Entry 3GQG (X-ray diffraction, 1.73 A resolution); this record covers chains A and C of the 4 polymer chains in the assembly.

[Chain A (and C)]
Protein: Hemoglobin subunit alpha
From: Trematomus bernacchii
Notes: chain C of this document is another copy of the same molecule, construct and numbering; everything in this record applies to it too
UniProt: P80043 (HBA_PAGBE); numbering as in UniProt (aligned over 1-142)
Amino-acid sequence (143 residues; numbered 0 to 142; the number before each row is that of its first residue; numbering starts at 0):
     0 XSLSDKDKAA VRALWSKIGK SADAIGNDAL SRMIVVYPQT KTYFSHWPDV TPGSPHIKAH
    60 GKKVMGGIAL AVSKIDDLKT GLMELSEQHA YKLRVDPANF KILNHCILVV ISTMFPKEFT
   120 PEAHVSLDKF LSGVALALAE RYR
Sequence notes: insertion (0)
Modified residues: ACE (acetyl group) at position 0
Bound ions: heme Fe near His88 (its only coordinating residue here)
Residues lining bound ligands: heme (HEM): Met32, Thr39, Tyr42, Phe43, His45, Trp46, His59, Lys62, Val63, Gly66, Ile67, Leu84, Gln87, His88, Leu92, Val94, Asn98, Phe99, Leu102, Asn103, Ile106, Leu137
What the authors report for this chain:
  - conformationally variable residues (order/disorder transition, side-chain flip): His45, His59, Asp95
  - contacts within the chain: Ser44-His45 (water-mediated contact), Asp48-His55 (salt bridge)
  - binding site for heme: His45

[Chain A / chain C interface]
Contacting residue pairs (14):
  ACE_0(A) - Leu135(C)
  ACE_0(A) - Glu139(C)
  Ser1(A) - Lys78(C)  hydrogen bond
  Ser1(A) - Glu139(C)  hydrogen bond
  Lys78(A) - Ser1(C)  hydrogen bond
  Val124(A) - Arg142(C)
  Asp127(A) - Arg142(C)  salt bridge
  Lys128(A) - Arg142(C)  hydrogen bond (side chain-backbone)
  Leu135(A) - Leu135(C)  hydrophobic
  Glu139(A) - ACE_0(C)
  Glu139(A) - Ser1(C)  hydrogen bond
  Arg142(A) - Val124(C)
  Arg142(A) - Asp127(C)  salt bridge
  Arg142(A) - Lys128(C)  hydrogen bond (backbone-side chain)
Also at the interface, not in a pair above, chain A (10 interface residues in all): Ser131
Also at the interface, not in a pair above, chain C (10 interface residues in all): Ser131

[Summary]
The chain A/chain C interface involves 10 residues from each chain; the contacts include 6 hydrogen bonds and
2 salt bridges. Polar contacts include Asp127(A)-Arg142(C), Ser1(A)-Lys78(C) and Ser1(A)-Glu139(C). Chain A
binds heme. The paper reports a binding site for heme at His45(A); conformational variability at His45(A),
His59(A) and Asp95(A).
Both chains are Hemoglobin subunit alpha (Trematomus bernacchii). Entry 3GQG (Crystal structure at acidic pH
of the ferric form of the Root effect hemoglobin from Trematomus ...) was determined by X-ray diffraction.
